Entry 8PHR (electron microscopy, 2.65 A resolution); this record covers chains F and L of the 42 polymer chains in the assembly.

Chain F:
Molecule: Decorator protein P05
From: Borreliella burgdorferi B31
Chain sequence (190 residues; numbered 1 to 192; 2 numbers in that range are skipped by the numbering (no residue carries them; nothing is unmodelled there); the number before each row is that of its first residue):
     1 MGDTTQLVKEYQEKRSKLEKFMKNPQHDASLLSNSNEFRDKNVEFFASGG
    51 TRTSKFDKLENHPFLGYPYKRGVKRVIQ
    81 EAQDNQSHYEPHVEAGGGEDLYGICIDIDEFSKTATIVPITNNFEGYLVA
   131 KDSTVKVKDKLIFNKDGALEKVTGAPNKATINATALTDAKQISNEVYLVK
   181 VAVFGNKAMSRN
Disordered / not traced: 1-3, 81-87, 153-157, 189-192

Chain L:
Molecule: Major capsid protein
From: Borreliella burgdorferi B31
Chain sequence (319 residues; row label = number of the first residue in the row):
     1 MELFDENYYAKAVANIIGEVKDPIMYKWFSPDQIEDVDLQMGYQKTVKWD
    51 AFLNANPTTIANEVNTISTIGFSSEVVRLNYLKLQYKFRHLKQTSEKFYT
   101 SDSYIGDINNNLLPFAQAYKLASSEIIKLINHFVLTGTVSIQKDGKNQKR
   151 LLPNMYGLLNMPEQIKEEVASGDKDKMDKIFEKIEAGLSKLELGDEFSTP
   201 MMVIVDPATSLKLVKPYAAAQGAASSCEKWEDVLIQTIKAINNREDVYIE
   251 TSNLLKHKILIYPLNSELIKFKPSKYMLPTPNEQVDKDSTDVAHSYIDFV
   301 LGGLLATRKTILQVNIKQS
Disordered / not traced: 1-2, 219-222

How chain F and chain L interact:
Pairs across the interface - 61 pairs, chain F then chain L:
  Asp28(F) - Lys45(L)  salt bridge
  Asp28(F) - Val76(L)
  Asp28(F) - Arg78(L)  salt bridge
  Ala29(F) - Val76(L)  hydrogen bond (backbone-backbone)
  Ala29(F) - Val77(L)
  Ala29(F) - Arg78(L)  hydrogen bond (backbone-backbone)
  Ser30(F) - Val77(L)
  Ser30(F) - Asn154(L)
  Leu31(F) - Glu75(L)
  Leu31(F) - Val77(L)
  Leu31(F) - Pro162(L)
  Leu31(F) - Glu163(L)
  Leu31(F) - Gln164(L)
  Leu31(F) - Ala306(L)
  Leu31(F) - Arg308(L)
  Leu32(F) - Lys48(L)
  Leu32(F) - Glu75(L)
  Leu32(F) - Val77(L)  hydrophobic
  Leu32(F) - Leu305(L)  hydrophobic
  Leu32(F) - Ala306(L)  hydrogen bond (backbone-backbone)
  Leu32(F) - Thr307(L)
  Leu32(F) - Arg308(L)  hydrogen bond (backbone-backbone)
  Ser33(F) - Lys48(L)  hydrogen bond (backbone-side chain)
  Ser33(F) - Glu75(L)  hydrogen bond (backbone-side chain)
  Ser33(F) - Thr307(L)
  Ser33(F) - Arg308(L)
  Asn34(F) - Glu192(L)
  Asn34(F) - Leu193(L)
  Asn34(F) - Gly194(L)
  Asn34(F) - Thr307(L)
  Ser35(F) - Asp50(L)  hydrogen bond
  Asn36(F) - Leu193(L)  hydrogen bond (side chain-backbone)
  Asn36(F) - Gly194(L)
  Asn36(F) - Asp195(L)
  Asn36(F) - Glu196(L)
  Lys41(F) - Asp50(L)
  Lys41(F) - Ala51(L)  hydrogen bond (side chain-backbone)
  Lys41(F) - Phe52(L)
  Asn42(F) - Phe52(L)
  Asn42(F) - Leu53(L)
  Asn42(F) - Asn54(L)
  Phe46(F) - Ser73(L)
  Gly50(F) - Thr69(L)  hydrogen bond (backbone-side chain)
  Thr51(F) - Asn54(L)
  Thr51(F) - Ser68(L)
  Thr51(F) - Thr69(L)  hydrogen bond (backbone-side chain)
  Arg52(F) - Asn56(L)  hydrogen bond (side chain-backbone)
  Arg52(F) - Pro57(L)
  Arg52(F) - Thr58(L)  hydrogen bond
  Arg52(F) - Thr66(L)
  Arg52(F) - Ile67(L)
  Arg52(F) - Ser68(L)  hydrogen bond
  Thr53(F) - Asn65(L)
  Thr53(F) - Thr66(L)
  Thr53(F) - Ile67(L)  hydrogen bond (backbone-backbone)
  Thr53(F) - Thr69(L)
  Ser54(F) - Asn65(L)
  Ser54(F) - Thr66(L)
  Lys55(F) - Asn65(L)
  Phe56(F) - Asn65(L)
  Lys180(F) - Ala55(L)
Other interface residues (no listed pair), chain F (24 interface residues in all): Asn24, Gln26, His27, Ala47
Other interface residues (no listed pair), chain L (36 interface residues in all): Ser74, Tyr156

Overview:
The interface between chain F and chain L involves 24 residues on one side and 36 on the other, with 15
hydrogen bonds and 2 salt bridges. Among the polar pairs are Asp28(F)-Lys45(L), Asp28(F)-Arg78(L) and
Ser33(F)-Lys48(L).
Chain F is Decorator protein P05 and chain L is Major capsid protein, both from Borreliella burgdorferi B31;
the structure, Middle part of the Borrelia bacteriophage BB1 procapsid, tenfold-symmetrized outer shell, was
determined by electron microscopy together with 8PHP, 8PHQ and 8PHS from the same study.
